8FII - chains A and F; structure by X-ray diffraction, 2.94 A resolution.

[Chain A]
Molecule: DNA dC->dU-editing enzyme APOBEC-3A
From: Homo sapiens
Notes: EC 3.5.4.38
UniProtKB: P31941 (ABC3A_HUMAN); residue numbers follow UniProt; this construct covers 1-199
Chain sequence (199 residues; numbered 1 to 199; the number before each row is that of its first residue):
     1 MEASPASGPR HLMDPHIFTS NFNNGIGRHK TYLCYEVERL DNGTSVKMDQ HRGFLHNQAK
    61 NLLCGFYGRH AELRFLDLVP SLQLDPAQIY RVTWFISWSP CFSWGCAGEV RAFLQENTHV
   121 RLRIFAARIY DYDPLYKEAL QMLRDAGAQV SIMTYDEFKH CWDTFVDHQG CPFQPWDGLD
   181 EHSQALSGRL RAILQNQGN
Not modelled in the structure: 1-9, 42-48, 64-65, 197-199
Bound ions: Zn2+: His70, Cys101, Cys106 (shared with UFP_0(F) of chain F)
Curated features (UniProtKB/Swiss-Prot):
  - active site: Glu72 (Proton donor)
  - binding site (Zn(2+)): His70, Cys101, Cys106
  - mutagenesis: Arg28 (R28E: No effect on deaminase activity despite an altered restriction activity towards genetic invaders), His29 (H29A: Altered deaminase activity and restriction activity towards genetic invaders), Lys30 (K30F: Altered deaminase activity and restriction activity towards genetic invaders), Asn57 (N57A: Altered deaminase activity and restriction activity towards genetic invaders), Lys60 (K60A: Altered deaminase activity and restriction activity towards genetic invaders), Arg69 (R69A: Altered deaminase activity and restriction activity towards genetic invaders), His70 (H70R: Altered deaminase activity), Glu72 (E72Q: Altered deaminase activity and restriction activity towards genetic invaders), Trp98 (W98L: Altered deaminase activity and restriction activity towards genetic invaders), Cys106 (C106S: Altered deaminase activity), Arg128 (R128A: Altered deaminase activity and restriction activity towards genetic invaders), Tyr130 (Y130A: Altered deaminase activity and restriction activity towards genetic invaders), 3 further mutagenesis entries in UniProt
Reported in the primary citation:
  - Zn2+ coordination: His70, Cys101, Cys106
  - catalytic residues: Glu72
  - binding site for the 11-nt DNA strand (chain F): His70, Ala71, Glu72, Tyr130
  - mutagenesis - R28A, H29R (10-fold): decreased catalytic activity on linear ssDNA (citing earlier work)
  - mutagenesis - E72A: abolished catalytic activity (citing earlier work)
  - mutagenesis - E72A: unchanged stability (citing earlier work)

[Chain F]
Molecule: 11-nt DNA strand
Sequence (11 nucleotides; numbered -6 to 4; the number before each row is that of its first residue; numbers below 1 keep their minus sign (DG-6 is residue -6)):
    -6 GCGCTTXGCG C
Modified positions: UFP (5-fluoro-2'-deoxyuridine-5'-monophosphate) at position 0
Bound ions: Zn2+: UFP_0 (shared with His70(A), Cys101(A), Cys106(A) of chain A)

[Interface between chain A and chain F]
Pairs across the interface (28; chain A residue first):
  Gly27(A) - DT-2(F)  sugar contact
  Arg28(A) - DT-2(F)  base contact
  Arg28(A) - DT-1(F)  sugar contact
  Arg28(A) - UFP_0(F)  phosphate contact
  His29(A) - DT-2(F)  hydrogen bond to the phosphate
  His29(A) - DT-1(F)  sugar contact
  His29(A) - UFP_0(F)  base contact
  His29(A) - DG1(F)  stacking on the base
  Lys30(A) - UFP_0(F)  sugar contact
  Thr31(A) - UFP_0(F)  hydrogen bond to the sugar
  Asn57(A) - UFP_0(F)  hydrogen bond to the phosphate
  Asn57(A) - DG1(F)  phosphate contact
  Ala59(A) - DG1(F)  phosphate contact
  Lys60(A) - DG1(F)  hydrogen bond to the phosphate
  Lys60(A) - DC2(F)  salt bridge to the phosphate
  His70(A) - UFP_0(F)  sugar contact
  Ala71(A) - UFP_0(F)  base contact
  Glu72(A) - UFP_0(F)  base contact
  Trp98(A) - DT-1(F)  sugar contact
  Trp98(A) - UFP_0(F)  base contact
  Ser99(A) - UFP_0(F)  base contact
  Pro100(A) - UFP_0(F)  base contact
  Cys101(A) - UFP_0(F)  base contact
  Ile129(A) - DT-1(F)  base contact
  Tyr130(A) - DT-1(F)  phosphate contact
  Tyr130(A) - UFP_0(F)  base contact
  Asp131(A) - DT-1(F)  hydrogen bond to the base
  Tyr132(A) - DT-1(F)  hydrogen bond to the base
Interface residues without a listed pair, chain A (20 interface residues in all): Cys106

[Overview]
20 residues of chain A face 5 of chain F across their interface, with 6 hydrogen bonds, 1 salt bridge and 1
aromatic stacking contact. Among the polar pairs are Asp131(A)-DT-1(F), Tyr132(A)-DT-1(F) and
Thr31(A)-UFP_0(F). From the paper: the catalytic residue Glu72(A); R28A and H29R of chain A reduce catalytic
activity on linear ssDNA.
Here chain A is DNA dC->dU-editing enzyme APOBEC-3A (Homo sapiens) and chain F is an 11-nt DNA strand. Entry
8FII (Wild type APOBEC3A in complex with TT(FdZ)-hairpin inhibitor (crystal form 1)) was determined by X-ray
diffraction together with 8FIJ, 8FIK, 8FIL and 8FIM from the same study.
